Entry 7SV8 (X-ray diffraction, 1.39 A resolution); this record covers chain A.

Chain A:
Protein: Carbonic anhydrase 2
Organism: Homo sapiens
Notes: EC 4.2.1.1
UniProt: P00918 (CAH2_HUMAN); the author numbering skips numbers that UniProt does not, so the offset changes along the chain: 4-125 = UniProt 4-125; 127-261 = UniProt 126-260
Amino-acid sequence (257 residues; each row starts with the number of its first residue; note: 1 number in that range is skipped by the numbering (no residue carries it; nothing is unmodelled there)):
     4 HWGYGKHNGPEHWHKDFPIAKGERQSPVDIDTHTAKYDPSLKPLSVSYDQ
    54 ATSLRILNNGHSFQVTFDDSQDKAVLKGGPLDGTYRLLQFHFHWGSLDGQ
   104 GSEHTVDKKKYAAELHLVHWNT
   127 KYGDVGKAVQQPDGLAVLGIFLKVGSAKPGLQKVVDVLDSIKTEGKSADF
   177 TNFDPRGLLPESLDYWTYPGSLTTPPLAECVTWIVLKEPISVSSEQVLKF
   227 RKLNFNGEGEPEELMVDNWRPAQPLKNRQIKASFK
Construct notes: engineered mutation S65 (Ala in P00918), Q67 (Asn in P00918), T69 (Glu in P00918), L91 (Ile in P00918), V131 (Phe130 in P00918), E170 (Lys169 in P00918), A204 (Leu203 in P00918)
Bound ions: Zn2+: H94, H96, H119 (together with U7J)
Small-molecule neighbours: U7J (N-(2-{[(naphthalen-2-yl)methyl][2-(4-sulfamoylphenyl)ethyl]amino}-2-oxoethyl)-N-(2-phenylethyl)-beta-alanine): W5, F20, L91, Q92, H94, H96, E106, H119, V121, V131, V135, V143, S197, L198, T199, T200, P201, P202, W209
Curated features (UniProtKB/Swiss-Prot):
  - active site: H64 (Proton donor/acceptor)
  - binding site (Zn(2+)): H94, H96, H119
  - binding site (substrate): T199, T200
  - site: Y7 (Fine-tunes the proton-transfer properties of H-64), N62 (Fine-tunes the proton-transfer properties of H-64), Q92 (Involved in the binding of some activators, including histamine and L-histidine)
  - modified residue (Phosphoserine): S166, S173
What the authors report for this chain:
  - binding site for U7J: W5, F20, Q92, T199, P201, P202
  - specificity-determining residues: V131 (proposed by the authors, not directly observed)

Summary:
Ligands of chain A: compound U7J. H94, H96 and H119 form the Zn2+ site. Curated annotation (UniProt) lists
active-site residue H64, 3 Zn2+-binding residues and substrate-binding residues T199 and T200. From the paper:
a binding site for U7J at W5, F20 and Q92 among others; the specificity determinant V131.
Chain A is Carbonic anhydrase 2 (Homo sapiens); the structure, Carbonic Anhydrase IX-mimic Complexed with
3-((2-((Furan-2-ylmethyl)(4-sulfamoylphenethyl)amino)-2-oxoethyl)(phenethyl)amino)propanoic acid, was
determined by X-ray diffraction (same publication as 7SUW, 7SUY and 7SV1).
